7KAI - chains B and D of the 7 polymer chains in the assembly; structure by electron microscopy, 3.20 A resolution.

Chain B:
Name: Protein transport protein SBH1
Source organism: Saccharomyces cerevisiae BY4741
UniProt: P52870 (SC6B1_YEAST); numbering as in UniProt (aligned over 1-82)
Chain sequence (82 residues; numbered 1 to 82; the number before each row is that of its first residue):
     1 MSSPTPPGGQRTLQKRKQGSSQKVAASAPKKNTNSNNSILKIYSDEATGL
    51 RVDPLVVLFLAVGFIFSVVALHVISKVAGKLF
Unresolved in the structure: 1-50

Chain D:
Name: Protein translocation protein SEC63
Source organism: Saccharomyces cerevisiae BY4741
UniProt: P14906 (SEC63_YEAST); numbering as in UniProt (aligned over 2-663)
Chain sequence (694 residues; each row starts with the number of its first residue; numbers below 1 keep their minus sign (Gly-13 is residue -13)):
   -13 GGSGGSGGSGGSGGSPTNYEYDEASETWPSFILTGLLMVVGPMTLLQIYQ
    37 IFFGANAEDGNSGKSKEFNEEVFKNLNEEYTSDEIKQFRRKFDKNSNKKS
    87 KIWSRRNIIIIVGWILVAILLQRINSNDAIKDAATKLFDPYEILGISTSA
   137 SDRDIKSAYRKLSVKFHPDKLAKGLTPDEKSVMEETYVQITKAYESLTDE
   187 LVRQNYLKYGHPDGPQSTSHGIALPRFLVDGSASPLLVVCYVALLGLILP
   237 YFVSRWWARTQSYTKKGIHNVTASNFVSNLVNYKPSEIVTTDLILHWLSF
   287 AHEFKQFFPDLQPTDFEKLLQDHINRRDSGKLNNAKFRIVAKCHSLLHGL
   337 LDIACGFRNLDIALGAINTFKCIVQAVPLTPNCQILQLPNVDKEHFITKT
   387 GDIHTLGKLFTLEDAKIGEVLGIKDQAKLNETLRVASHIPNLKIIKADFL
   437 VPGENQVTPSSTPYISLKVLVRSAKQPLIPTSLIPEENLTEPQDFESQRD
   487 PFAMMSKQPLVPYSFAPFFPTKRRGSWCCLVSSQKDGKILQTPIIIEKLS
   537 YKNLNDDKDFFDKRIKMDLTKHEKFDINDWEIGTIKIPLGQPAPETVGDF
   587 FFRVIVKSTDYFTTDLDITMNMKVRDSPAVEQVEVYSEEDDEYSTDDDET
   637 ESDDESDASDYTDIDTDTEAEDDESPEAGGATTASGTGENLYFQ
Unresolved in the structure: -13 to 3, 37-53, 79-92, 116-201, 613-680
Differences from the reference sequence: expression tag (-13 to 1, 664-680)
UniProt features mapped onto this chain:
  - modified residue: Ser512 (Phosphoserine)
  - mutagenesis: Ala179 (A179T: Temperature-sensitive), Pro426 (P426L: Temperature-sensitive), Ile431 (I431N: Temperature-sensitive), Pro503 (P503A: Temperature-sensitive), Gly511 (G511R: Temperature-sensitive), Thr652 (T652A: Abolishes interaction with SEC62; defect in protein translocation), Thr654 (T654A: Abolishes interaction with SEC62; defect in protein translocation)
From the paper describing this entry:
  - mutagenesis - E440R/F481S: unchanged growth
  - mutagenesis - E440R/F481S: decreased growth in response to pore-mutant (PM) Sec61alpha

Interface between chain B and chain D:
Contacting residue pairs - 6 pairs, chain B then chain D:
  Leu55(B) with Ser240(D); Trp243(D)
  Leu58(B) with Val239(D), hydrophobic
  Phe59(B) with Ser240(D)
  Ile65(B) with Leu231(D), hydrophobic
  Phe66(B) with Val228(D), hydrophobic
Other interface residues (no listed pair), chain B (6 interface residues in all): Val62
Other interface residues (no listed pair), chain D (6 interface residues in all): Pro236

Summary:
The chain B/chain D interface involves 6 residues from each chain. From UniProt: 7 mutagenesis sites on chain
D. From the paper: E440R/F481S of chain D reduce growth in response to pore-mutant (PM) Sec61alpha;
E440R/F481S of chain D leave growth unchanged.
Here chain B is Protein transport protein SBH1 and chain D is Protein translocation protein SEC63, both from
Saccharomyces cerevisiae BY4741. Entry 7KAI (Cryo-EM structure of the Sec complex from S. cerevisiae,
wild-type, class with Sec62, conformation 1 (C1)) was determined by electron microscopy, deposited together
with 7KAH, 7KAJ, 7KAK, 7KAL, 7KAM, 7KAN and 8 further entries.
